2O9J - chain A; structure by X-ray diffraction, 2.65 A resolution.

Chain A:
Protein: Sarcoplasmic/endoplasmic reticulum calcium ATPase 1
Organism: Oryctolagus cuniculus
Notes: EC 3.6.3.8
UniProtKB: P04191 (AT2A1_RABIT); residues 1-993 here = UniProt positions 1-993
Amino-acid sequence (994 residues; row label = number of the first residue in the row):
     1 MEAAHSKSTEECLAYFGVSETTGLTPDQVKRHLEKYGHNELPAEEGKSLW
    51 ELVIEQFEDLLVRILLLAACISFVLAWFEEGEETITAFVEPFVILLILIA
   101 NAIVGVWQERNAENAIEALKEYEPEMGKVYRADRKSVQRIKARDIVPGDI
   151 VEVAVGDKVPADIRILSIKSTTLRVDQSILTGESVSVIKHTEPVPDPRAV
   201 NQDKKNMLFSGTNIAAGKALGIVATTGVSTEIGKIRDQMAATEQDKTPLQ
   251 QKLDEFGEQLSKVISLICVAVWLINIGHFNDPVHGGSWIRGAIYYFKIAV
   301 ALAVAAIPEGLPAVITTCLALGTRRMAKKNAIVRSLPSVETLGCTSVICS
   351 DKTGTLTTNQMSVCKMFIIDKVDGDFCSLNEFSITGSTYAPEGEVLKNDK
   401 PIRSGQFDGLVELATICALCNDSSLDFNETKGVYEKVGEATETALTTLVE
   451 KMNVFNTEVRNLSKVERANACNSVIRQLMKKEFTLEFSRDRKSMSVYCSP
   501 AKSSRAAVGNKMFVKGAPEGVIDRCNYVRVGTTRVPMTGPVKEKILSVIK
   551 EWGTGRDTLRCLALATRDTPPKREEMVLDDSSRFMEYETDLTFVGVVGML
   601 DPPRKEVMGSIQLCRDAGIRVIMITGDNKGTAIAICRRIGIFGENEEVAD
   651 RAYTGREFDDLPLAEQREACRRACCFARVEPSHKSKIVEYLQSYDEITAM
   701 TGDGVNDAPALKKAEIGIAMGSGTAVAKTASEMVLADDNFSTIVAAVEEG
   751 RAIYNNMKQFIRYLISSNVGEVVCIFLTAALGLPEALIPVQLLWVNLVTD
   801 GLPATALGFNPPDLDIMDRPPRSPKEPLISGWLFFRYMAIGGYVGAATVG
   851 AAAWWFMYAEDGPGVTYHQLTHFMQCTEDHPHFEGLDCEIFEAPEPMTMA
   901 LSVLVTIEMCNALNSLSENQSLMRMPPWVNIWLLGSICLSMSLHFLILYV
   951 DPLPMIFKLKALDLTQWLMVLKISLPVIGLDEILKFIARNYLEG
Disordered / not traced: 276-289
Cystine bridges: Cys876-Cys888
Construct notes: variant Gly994
Metal / ion sites: Mg2+: Asp351, Thr353, Asp703 (together with tetrafluoromagnesate(2-)); tetrafluoromagnesate(2-) Mg near Asp351 (its only coordinating residue here); Na+: Lys712, Ala714
Small-molecule neighbours:
  - CZA ((6ar,11as,11br)-10-acetyl-9-hydroxy-7,7-dimethyl-2,6,6a,7,11a,11b-hexahydro-11H-pyrrolo[1',2':2,3]isoindolo[4,5,6-cd]indol-11-one): Gln56, Phe57, Asp59, Leu61, Val62, Ile97, Leu98, Asn101, Ala102, Leu253, Asp254, Phe256, Gly257, Ile307, Pro308, Glu309, Gly310, Leu311, Pro312
  - tetrafluoromagnesate(2-) (MF4): Thr181, Gly182, Glu183, Asp351, Lys352, Thr353, Ile624, Thr625, Gly626, Asp627, Lys684, Asp703, Asn706, Asp707
Curated features (UniProtKB/Swiss-Prot):
  - region (Interaction with PLN): Ile788 to Gly808, Trp932 to Leu943
  - active site: Asp351 (4-aspartylphosphate intermediate)
  - binding site (Ca(2+)): Val304, Ala305, Ile307, Glu309, Asn768, Glu771, Asn796, Thr799, Asp800, Glu908
  - binding site (Mg(2+)): Asp351, Thr353, Asp703
  - binding site (ATP): Thr353, Glu442, Arg489, Lys515, Arg560, Thr625, Gly626, Asp627, Arg678, Lys684, Asn706
  - modified residue: Thr441 (Phosphothreonine), Thr569 (Phosphothreonine), Ser581 (Phosphoserine)
  - mutagenesis: Glu309 (E309A: Interferes with conformation changes that are essential for ATP-dependent Ca(2+) transport; E309Q: No loss of calcium binding ...), Pro789 (P789L: Almost complete loss of Ca(2+) transport activity because of reduced Ca(2+) affinity), Cys876 (C876A: Loss of ATP-dependent Ca(2+)transport), Cys888 (C888A: Loss of ATP-dependent Ca(2+)transport)

Summary:
Bound to chain A: tetrafluoromagnesate(2-) and compound CZA. The Mg2+ site is built by Asp351, Thr353 and
Asp703. The Na+ site is built by Lys712 and Ala714. From UniProt: active-site residue Asp351, 10 Ca2+-binding
residues, 3 Mg2+-binding residues and 11 ATP-binding residues.
Chain A is Sarcoplasmic/endoplasmic reticulum calcium ATPase 1 (Oryctolagus cuniculus); the structure, Crystal
structure of calcium atpase with bound magnesium fluoride and cyclopiazonic acid, was determined by X-ray
diffraction (same publication as 2OA0).
